Entry 3BSU (X-ray diffraction, 2.10 A resolution); this record covers chains D and B of the 5 polymer chains in the assembly.

# Chain D
Molecule: 12-nt RNA strand
Sequence (12 nucleotides; row label = number of the first residue in the row):
     1 GACACCUGAU UC

# Chain B
Name: Ribonuclease H1
Source organism: Homo sapiens
Notes: EC 3.1.26.4; fragment: catalytic domain
UniProt: O60930 (RNH1_HUMAN); numbering as in UniProt (aligned over 24-76)
Amino-acid sequence (53 residues; row label = number of the first residue in the row):
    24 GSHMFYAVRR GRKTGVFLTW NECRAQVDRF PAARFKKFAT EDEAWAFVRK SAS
Not modelled in the structure: 24-25, 74-76
Differences from the reference sequence: cloning artifact (25-26)

# Interface between chain D and chain B
Contacting residue pairs (12):
  G1(D) with Met27(B), phosphate contact
  A9(D) with Asp51(B), sugar contact
  U10(D) with Val50(B), sugar contact; Asp51(B), sugar contact; Arg52(B), hydrogen bond to the sugar
  U11(D) with Arg52(B), phosphate contact; Phe53(B), sugar contact; Pro54(B), phosphate contact; Ala55(B), hydrogen bond to the phosphate; Ala56(B), sugar contact
  C12(D) with Pro54(B), phosphate contact; Ala55(B), hydrogen bond to the phosphate
Interface residues without a listed pair, chain B (9 interface residues in all): Arg47

# Summary
Chain D and chain B form an interface of 5 and 9 residues respectively; the contacts include 3 hydrogen bonds.
Among the polar pairs are U10(D)-Arg52(B), U11(D)-Ala55(B) and C12(D)-Ala55(B).
Chain D is a 12-nt RNA strand and chain B is Ribonuclease H1 (Homo sapiens); the structure, Hybrid-binding
domain of human RNase H1 in complex with 12-mer RNA/DNA, was determined by X-ray diffraction.
